7WG6 - chains B and C of the 3 polymer chains in the assembly; structure by electron microscopy, 3.40 A resolution.

== Chain B (and C) ==
Name: Spike glycoprotein
From: Severe acute respiratory syndrome coronavirus 2
Notes: chain C of this document is another copy of the same molecule, construct and numbering; everything in this record applies to it too
Reference sequence: P0DTC2 (SPIKE_SARS2); aligned to UniProt positions 14-1162 over residues 14-1162
Chain sequence (1148 residues; numbered 14 to 1162 plus 10 insertion-coded residues; 11 numbers in that range are skipped by the numbering (no residue carries them; nothing is unmodelled there); the number before each row is that of its first residue; a row labelled like 245A-245J holds insertion residues (245A, then the next letters in order)):
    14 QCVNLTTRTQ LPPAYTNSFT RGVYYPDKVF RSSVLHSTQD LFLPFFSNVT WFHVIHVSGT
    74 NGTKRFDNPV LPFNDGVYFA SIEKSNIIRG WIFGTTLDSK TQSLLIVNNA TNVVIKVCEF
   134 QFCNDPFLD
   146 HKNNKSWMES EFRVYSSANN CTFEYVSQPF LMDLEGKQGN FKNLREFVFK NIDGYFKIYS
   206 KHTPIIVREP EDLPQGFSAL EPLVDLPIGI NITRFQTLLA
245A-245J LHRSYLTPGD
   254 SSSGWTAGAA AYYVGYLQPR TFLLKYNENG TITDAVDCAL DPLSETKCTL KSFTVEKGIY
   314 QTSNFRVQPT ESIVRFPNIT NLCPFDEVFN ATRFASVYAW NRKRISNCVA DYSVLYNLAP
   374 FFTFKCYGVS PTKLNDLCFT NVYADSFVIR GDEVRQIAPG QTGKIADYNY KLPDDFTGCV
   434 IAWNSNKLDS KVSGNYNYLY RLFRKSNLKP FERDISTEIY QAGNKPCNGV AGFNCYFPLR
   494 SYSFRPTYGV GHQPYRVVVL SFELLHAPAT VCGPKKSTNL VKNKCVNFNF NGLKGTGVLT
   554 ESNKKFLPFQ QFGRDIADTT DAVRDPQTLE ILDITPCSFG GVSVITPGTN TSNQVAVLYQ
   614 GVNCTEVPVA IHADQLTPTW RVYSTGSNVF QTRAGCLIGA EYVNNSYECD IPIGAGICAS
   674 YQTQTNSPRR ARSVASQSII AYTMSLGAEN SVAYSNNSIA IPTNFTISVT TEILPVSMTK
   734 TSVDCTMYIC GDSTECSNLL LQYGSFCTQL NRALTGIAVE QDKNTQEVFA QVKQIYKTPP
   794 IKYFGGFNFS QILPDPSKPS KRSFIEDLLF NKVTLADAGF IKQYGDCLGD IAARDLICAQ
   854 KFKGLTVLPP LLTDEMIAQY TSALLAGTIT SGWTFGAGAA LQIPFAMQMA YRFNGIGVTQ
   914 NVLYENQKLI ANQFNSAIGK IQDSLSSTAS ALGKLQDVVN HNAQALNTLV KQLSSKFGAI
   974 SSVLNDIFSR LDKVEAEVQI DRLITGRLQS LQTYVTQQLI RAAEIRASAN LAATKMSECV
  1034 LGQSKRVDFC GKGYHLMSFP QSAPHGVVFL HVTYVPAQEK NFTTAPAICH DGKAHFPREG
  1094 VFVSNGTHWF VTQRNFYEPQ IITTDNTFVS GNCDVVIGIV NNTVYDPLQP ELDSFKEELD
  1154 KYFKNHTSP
Disordered / not traced: 69-76, 245A-245J, 677-688, 829-848 (chain C: 69-76, 245A-245J, 628-632, 677-688, 703, 829-848)
Cystine bridges: Cys15-Cys136, Cys131-Cys166, Cys291-Cys301, Cys336-Cys361, Cys379-Cys432, Cys391-Cys525, Cys480-Cys488, Cys617-Cys649, Cys662-Cys671, Cys738-Cys760, Cys743-Cys749, Cys1032-Cys1043, Cys1082-Cys1126
Covalent attachments: N-acetylglucosamine (NAG) linked to Asn17, Asn61, Asn125, Asn331, Asn343, Asn603, Asn616, Asn657, Asn709, Asn717, Asn801, Asn1098, Asn1134
Differences from the reference sequence: variant Val67 (Ala in P0DTC2), Ile95 (Thr in P0DTC2), Asp142 (Gly in P0DTC2), Ile211 (Leu212 in P0DTC2), Asp339 (Gly in P0DTC2), Leu371 (Ser in P0DTC2), Pro373 (Ser in P0DTC2), Phe375 (Ser in P0DTC2), Lys440 (Asn in P0DTC2), Ser446 (Gly in P0DTC2), Asn477 (Ser in P0DTC2), Lys478 (Thr in P0DTC2), Ala484 (Glu in P0DTC2), Arg493 (Gln in P0DTC2), Ser496 (Gly in P0DTC2), Arg498 (Gln in P0DTC2), Tyr501 (Asn in P0DTC2), His505 (Tyr in P0DTC2), Lys547 (Thr in P0DTC2), Gly614 (Asp in P0DTC2), Tyr655 (His in P0DTC2), Tyr796 (Asp in P0DTC2), Lys856 (Asn in P0DTC2), His954 (Gln in P0DTC2), Lys969 (Asn in P0DTC2), Phe981 (Leu in P0DTC2); insertion (214-216)
Curated features (UniProtKB/Swiss-Prot):
  - region: Asn280 to Cys301 (Putative superantigen), Arg403 to Asp405 (Integrin-binding motif), Asn448 to Phe456 (Immunodominant HLA epitope recognized by the CD8+), Pro681 to Ala684 (Putative superantigen), Ser816 to Tyr837 (Fusion peptide 1), Lys835 to Phe855 (Fusion peptide 2)
  - site (Cleavage): Arg685, Ser686, Arg815, Ser816
  - glycosylation: Asn17 (N-linked (GlcNAc...) (complex) asparagine), Asn61 (N-linked (GlcNAc...) (hybrid) asparagine), Asn74 (N-linked (GlcNAc...) (complex) asparagine), Asn122 (N-linked (GlcNAc...) (hybrid) asparagine), Asn149 (N-linked (GlcNAc...) (complex) asparagine), Asn165 (N-linked (GlcNAc...) (complex) asparagine), Asn282 (N-linked (GlcNAc...) (complex) asparagine), Thr323 (O-linked (GalNAc) threonine), Ser325 (O-linked (HexNAc...) serine), Asn331 (N-linked (GlcNAc...) (complex) asparagine), Asn343 (N-linked (GlcNAc...) (complex) asparagine), Asn603 (N-linked (GlcNAc...) (hybrid) asparagine), Asn616 (N-linked (GlcNAc...) (complex) asparagine), Asn657 (N-linked (GlcNAc...) (complex) asparagine), Thr676 (O-linked (GlcNAc...) threonine), Thr678 (O-linked (GlcNAc...) threonine), Asn709 (N-linked (GlcNAc...) (high mannose) asparagine), Asn717 (N-linked (GlcNAc...) (hybrid) asparagine), Asn801 (N-linked (GlcNAc...) (hybrid) asparagine), Asn1074 (N-linked (GlcNAc...) (hybrid) asparagine) and 3 more in UniProt
From the paper describing this entry:
  - self-association interface (contacts with another copy of this molecule); pairs are residue here / residue on that copy: Gln755-Lys969, Ser982-Lys547
  - post-translational modification sites: Asn709

== Chain B / chain C interface ==
Contacting residue pairs (104):
  Tyr38(B) - Leu560(C)  hydrophobic
  Tyr38(B) - Phe562(C)  hydrophobic
  Lys41(B) - Phe562(C)
  Lys41(B) - Gln564(C)
  Lys41(B) - Phe565(C)  hydrogen bond (backbone-backbone)
  Val42(B) - Gln563(C)  hydrogen bond (backbone-side chain)
  Phe43(B) - Lys557(C)
  Phe43(B) - Phe559(C)  hydrophobic
  Phe43(B) - Gln563(C)
  Phe43(B) - Phe565(C)  hydrogen bond (backbone-backbone)
  Phe43(B) - Gly566(C)
  Phe43(B) - Arg567(C)
  Phe168(B) - Asn360(C)
  Glu169(B) - Asn360(C)
  Tyr200(B) - Pro521(C)
  Pro227(B) - Phe562(C)  hydrophobic
  Asn282(B) - Lys558(C)
  Gly283(B) - Leu560(C)
  Ser735(B) - Gln314(C)
  Met740(B) - Phe592(C)  hydrophobic
  Asp745(B) - Thr549(C)  hydrogen bond (backbone-side chain)
  Gln755(B) - Ser968(C)  hydrogen bond (backbone-side chain)
  Tyr756(B) - Ser968(C)  hydrogen bond (backbone-side chain)
  Tyr756(B) - Phe970(C)
  Phe759(B) - Gln965(C)
  Arg765(B) - Gln957(C)  hydrogen bond
  Gln787(B) - Ala701(C)
  Ile788(B) - Ala701(C)  hydrogen bond (backbone-backbone)
  Ile788(B) - Glu702(C)
  Tyr789(B) - Val705(C)  hydrophobic
  Lys790(B) - Ser704(C)
  Pro792(B) - Tyr707(C)  hydrophobic
  Phe797(B) - Tyr707(C)
  Gln853(B) - Asp568(C)
  Gln853(B) - Ile569(C)
  Phe855(B) - Phe592(C)  hydrophobic
  Thr859(B) - Phe592(C)
  Leu861(B) - Gln613(C)
  Pro863(B) - Ala668(C)  hydrogen bond (backbone-backbone)
  Leu864(B) - Ala668(C)
  Leu864(B) - Gly669(C)  hydrogen bond (backbone-backbone)
  Leu864(B) - Met697(C)  hydrophobic
  Leu865(B) - Met697(C)  hydrophobic
  Thr866(B) - Ala668(C)
  Met869(B) - Gly669(C)
  Met869(B) - Leu699(C)  hydrophobic
  Gln872(B) - Leu699(C)
  Tyr873(B) - Leu699(C)
  Thr883(B) - Tyr707(C)
  Trp886(B) - Arg1107(C)
  Ala890(B) - Gly1046(C)
  Leu894(B) - Ala713(C)  hydrophobic
  Leu894(B) - Pro715(C)
  Leu894(B) - Glu1072(C)
  Gln895(B) - Val705(C)
  Gln895(B) - Ala706(C)
  Gln895(B) - Ser711(C)
  Gln895(B) - Ala713(C)
  Gln895(B) - Asn1074(C)
  Ile896(B) - Tyr707(C)
  Ile896(B) - Ile712(C)  hydrophobic
  Pro897(B) - Asn709(C)
  Pro897(B) - Ser711(C)
  Phe898(B) - Tyr707(C)
  Met900(B) - Thr1077(C)
  Met900(B) - Val1094(C)  hydrophobic
  Tyr904(B) - Gly1093(C)
  Tyr904(B) - Val1094(C)
  Tyr904(B) - Arg1107(C)
  Gln913(B) - Pro1090(C)
  Asn914(B) - Ser1123(C)  hydrogen bond
  Tyr917(B) - Pro1079(C)
  Tyr917(B) - Phe1089(C)  hydrophobic
  Tyr917(B) - Val1129(C)  hydrophobic
  Glu918(B) - Ser1123(C)
  Glu918(B) - Val1128(C)
  Val963(B) - Ala570(C)  hydrophobic
  Lys964(B) - Ile569(C)
  Ser967(B) - Ala570(C)  hydrogen bond (side chain-backbone)
  Ser967(B) - Asp571(C)
  Asn978(B) - Lys547(C)
  Asn978(B) - Gly548(C)
  Asp979(B) - Lys547(C)  hydrogen bond (side chain-backbone)
  Ser982(B) - Lys547(C)
  Val991(B) - Arg995(C)
  Asp994(B) - Gly971(C)
  Gln1002(B) - Gln1002(C)
  Gln1005(B) - Thr1006(C)
  Ile1013(B) - Ile1013(C)  hydrophobic
  Ser1030(B) - Val1040(C)
  Ser1030(B) - Asp1041(C)
  Glu1031(B) - Arg1039(C)  salt bridge
  Glu1031(B) - Val1040(C)
  Arg1039(B) - Arg1039(C)
  Leu1141(B) - Leu1141(C)  hydrophobic
  Glu1144(B) - Leu1141(C)
  Glu1144(B) - Gln1142(C)  hydrogen bond
  Phe1148(B) - Leu1145(C)  hydrophobic
  Phe1148(B) - Asp1146(C)
  Phe1148(B) - Lys1149(C)
  Leu1152(B) - Phe1156(C)  hydrophobic
  Phe1156(B) - Phe1156(C)  hydrophobic
  His1159(B) - His1159(C)
  His1159(B) - Thr1160(C)
Other interface residues (no listed pair), chain B (92 interface residues in all): Arg44, Glu226, Asp737, Asn751, Leu754, Gln762, Lys786, Tyr796, Lys854, Lys856, Pro862, Gly889, Ala892, Ala893, Gln920, Lys921, Leu966, Val976, Glu990, Thr1009, Arg1019, Thr1027, Gly1035, Leu1145
Other interface residues (no listed pair), chain C (93 interface residues in all): Gln52, Ser316, Gly545, Leu546, Thr572, Pro589, Ala647, Pro665, Gly667, Cys671, Gly700, Ser708, Thr961, Lys969, Thr1009, Gln1010, Glu1017, Lys1045, Tyr1047, Val1068, Pro1069, Phe1121, Ile1130

== Summary ==
Chain B and chain C form an interface of 92 and 93 residues respectively; the contacts include 14 hydrogen
bonds and 1 salt bridge. Polar pairs include Glu1031(B)-Arg1039(C), Val42(B)-Gln563(C) and
Asp745(B)-Thr549(C). From the paper: a modification site at Asn709(B); a self-association interface involving
Gln755(B) and Ser982(B).
Chain B and chain C are both Spike glycoprotein (Severe acute respiratory syndrome coronavirus 2); the
structure, Neutral Omicron Spike Trimer, was determined by electron microscopy (same publication as 7WG7,
7WG8, 7WG9, 7WGB and 7WGC).
